Entry 6VSJ (electron microscopy, 3.94 A resolution); this record covers chains B and C of the 6 polymer chains in the assembly.

== Chain B (and C) ==
Name: Spike glycoprotein
Source organism: Murine coronavirus (strain A59)
Notes: chain C of this document is another copy of the same molecule, construct and numbering; everything in this record applies to it too
UniProt: P11224 (SPIKE_CVMA5); residues 15-1228 here = UniProt positions 15-1228
Sequence (1275 residues; each row starts with the number of its first residue; numbers below 1 keep their minus sign (Met-6 is residue -6)):
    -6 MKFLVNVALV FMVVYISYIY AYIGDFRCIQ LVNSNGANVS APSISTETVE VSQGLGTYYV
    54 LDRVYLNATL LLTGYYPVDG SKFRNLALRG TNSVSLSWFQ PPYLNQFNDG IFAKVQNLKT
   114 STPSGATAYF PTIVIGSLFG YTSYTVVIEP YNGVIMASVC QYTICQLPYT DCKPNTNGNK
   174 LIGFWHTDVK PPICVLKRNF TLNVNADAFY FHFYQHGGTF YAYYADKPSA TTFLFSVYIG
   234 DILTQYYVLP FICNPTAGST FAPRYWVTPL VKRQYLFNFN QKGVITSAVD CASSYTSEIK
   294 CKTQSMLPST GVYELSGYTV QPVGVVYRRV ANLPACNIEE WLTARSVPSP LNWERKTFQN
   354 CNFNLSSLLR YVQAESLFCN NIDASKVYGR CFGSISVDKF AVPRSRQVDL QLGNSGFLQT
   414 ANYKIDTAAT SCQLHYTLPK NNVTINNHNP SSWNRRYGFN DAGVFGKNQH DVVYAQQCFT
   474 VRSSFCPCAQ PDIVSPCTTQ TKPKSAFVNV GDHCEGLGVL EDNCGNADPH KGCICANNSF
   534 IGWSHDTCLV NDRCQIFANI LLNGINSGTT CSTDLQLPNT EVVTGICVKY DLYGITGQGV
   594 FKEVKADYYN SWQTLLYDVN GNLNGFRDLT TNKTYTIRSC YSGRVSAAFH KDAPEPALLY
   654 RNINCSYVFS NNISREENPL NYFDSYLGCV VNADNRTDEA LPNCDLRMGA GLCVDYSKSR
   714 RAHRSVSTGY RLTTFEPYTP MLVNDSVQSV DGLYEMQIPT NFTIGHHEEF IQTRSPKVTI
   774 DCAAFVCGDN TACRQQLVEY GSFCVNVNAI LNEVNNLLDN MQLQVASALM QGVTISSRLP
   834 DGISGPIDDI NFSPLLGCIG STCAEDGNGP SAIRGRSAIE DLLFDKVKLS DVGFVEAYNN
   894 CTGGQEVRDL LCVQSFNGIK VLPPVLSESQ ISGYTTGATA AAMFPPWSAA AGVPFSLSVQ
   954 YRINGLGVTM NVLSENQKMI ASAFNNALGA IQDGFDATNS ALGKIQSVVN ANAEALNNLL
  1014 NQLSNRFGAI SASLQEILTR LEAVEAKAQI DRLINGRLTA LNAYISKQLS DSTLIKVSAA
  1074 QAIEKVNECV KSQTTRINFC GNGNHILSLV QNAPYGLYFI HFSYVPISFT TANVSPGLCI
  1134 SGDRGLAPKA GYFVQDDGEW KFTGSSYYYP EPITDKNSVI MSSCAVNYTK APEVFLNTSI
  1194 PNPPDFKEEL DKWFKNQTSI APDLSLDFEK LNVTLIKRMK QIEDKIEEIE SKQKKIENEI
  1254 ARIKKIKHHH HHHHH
Disordered / not traced: -6 to 14, 483-493, 832-853, 1170-1268
Disulfide bonds: Cys21-Cys158, Cys153-Cys187, Cys165-Cys246, Cys284-Cys294, Cys329-Cys354, Cys372-Cys425, Cys384-Cys564, Cys471-Cys507, Cys541-Cys547, Cys580-Cys633, Cys658-Cys682, Cys697-Cys706, Cys775-Cys797, Cys780-Cys786, Cys894-Cys905, Cys1082-Cys1093
Covalent attachments: N-acetylglucosamine (NAG) linked to Asn192, Asn435
Construct notes: initiating methionine (-6); expression tag (-5 to 14, 1229-1268); conflict Phe478 (Tyr in P11224)
Small-molecule neighbours: N-acetylglucosamine (NAG; 2-acetamido-2-deoxy-beta-D-glucopyranose): Asn357, Ser359, Ser360, Arg363, Thr566
UniProt features mapped onto this chain:
  - region: Ser870 to Tyr891 (Fusion peptide 1), Glu889 to Phe909 (Fusion peptide 2)
  - site (Cleavage): Arg717, Ser718, Arg869, Ser870
  - glycosylation (N-linked (GlcNAc...) asparagine): Asn31, Asn60, Asn192, Asn357, Asn435, Asn530, Asn625, Asn657, Asn665, Asn688, Asn737, Asn754, Asn893, Asn1180, Asn1190, Asn1209, Asn1225
  - natural variant: Arg82 (R82T: In strain: Isolate C12 mutant), Asn98 (N98S: In strain: Isolate C12 mutant), Gln159 (Q159L: In strain: Isolate C12 mutant), His716 (H716D: In strain: Isolate C12 mutant)
  - mutagenesis: Ser33 (S33G: Complete loss of infectivity on murine cells; S33R: No effect for infectivity on murine cells), Thr62 (T62A/S: No effect for infectivity on murine cells), Leu65 (L65A/H: No effect for infectivity on murine cells), Leu79 to Arg82 (No effect for infectivity on murine cells; Complete loss of infectivity on murine cells), Tyr162 (Y162A/H/Q: Complete loss of infectivity on murine cells; Y162F: No effect for infectivity on murine cells), Lys183 (K183G: Complete loss of infectivity on murine cells; K183R: No effect for infectivity on murine cells)

== Chain B / chain C interface ==
Contacting residue pairs - 158 pairs, chain B then chain C:
  Leu54(B) - Trp605(C)  hydrophobic
  Asp55(B) - Ser560(C)  hydrogen bond
  Asp55(B) - Trp605(C)
  Asp55(B) - Gln606(C)
  Asp55(B) - Thr607(C)
  Arg56(B) - Gln606(C)
  Arg56(B) - Leu608(C)
  Arg56(B) - Tyr610(C)
  Val57(B) - Gln606(C)
  Val57(B) - Leu608(C)  hydrogen bond (backbone-backbone)
  Val57(B) - Leu609(C)
  Val57(B) - Tyr610(C)  hydrogen bond (backbone-backbone)
  Tyr58(B) - Tyr610(C)
  Tyr58(B) - Asp611(C)
  Leu59(B) - Leu609(C)  hydrophobic
  Leu63(B) - Val612(C)  hydrophobic
  Leu131(B) - Trp446(C)  hydrophobic
  Leu131(B) - Arg449(C)
  Leu131(B) - Ser476(C)
  Thr135(B) - Ser444(C)  hydrogen bond (side chain-backbone)
  Thr135(B) - Ser445(C)  hydrogen bond (side chain-backbone)
  Thr135(B) - Arg448(C)  hydrogen bond (backbone-side chain)
  Gly210(B) - Val503(C)
  Gly210(B) - Gly504(C)
  Gly210(B) - Asp505(C)
  Gly211(B) - Asp505(C)
  Thr225(B) - Asn603(C)
  Tyr231(B) - Trp346(C)
  Tyr231(B) - Arg348(C)
  Tyr231(B) - Gly504(C)
  Gly233(B) - Asp505(C)
  Gly233(B) - His506(C)  hydrogen bond (backbone-backbone)
  Asp234(B) - Ser445(C)
  Asp234(B) - Glu508(C)
  Ile235(B) - Asp505(C)
  Lys275(B) - Asp600(C)  salt bridge
  Lys275(B) - Tyr601(C)
  Leu362(B) - Arg399(C)  hydrogen bond (backbone-side chain)
  Arg363(B) - Gln469(C)
  Gln366(B) - Arg397(C)  hydrogen bond
  Ala367(B) - Val401(C)  hydrophobic
  Glu368(B) - Val401(C)
  Ser369(B) - Val401(C)
  Asp376(B) - Gly406(C)
  Ala377(B) - Gly406(C)
  Ala377(B) - Asn407(C)
  Ala377(B) - Ser408(C)
  Tyr381(B) - Gly409(C)
  Leu405(B) - Val1037(C)  hydrophobic
  Gly406(B) - Glu1035(C)
  Thr420(B) - Ala1036(C)
  Thr420(B) - Val1037(C)
  Arg546(B) - Arg397(C)
  Thr772(B) - Glu307(C)  hydrogen bond
  Asp774(B) - Leu308(C)
  Asp774(B) - Ser309(C)
  Asp782(B) - Thr312(C)
  Glu792(B) - Asn1018(C)  hydrogen bond (backbone-side chain)
  Glu792(B) - Arg1019(C)  salt bridge
  Tyr793(B) - Asn1018(C)
  Tyr793(B) - Phe1020(C)  hydrophobic
  Gly794(B) - Asn1018(C)
  Ser795(B) - Gln1015(C)  hydrogen bond
  Ser795(B) - Asn1018(C)  hydrogen bond
  Phe796(B) - Gln1015(C)
  Phe796(B) - Phe1020(C)  hydrophobic
  Val798(B) - Asn1011(C)
  Glu806(B) - Lys1060(C)  salt bridge
  Asp812(B) - Arg700(C)  salt bridge
  Leu816(B) - Pro730(C)  hydrophobic
  Met823(B) - Pro730(C)  hydrophobic
  Met823(B) - Tyr731(C)  hydrogen bond (side chain-backbone)
  Gly825(B) - Pro733(C)
  Val826(B) - Pro733(C)  hydrophobic
  Val826(B) - Leu735(C)  hydrophobic
  Val826(B) - Met749(C)  hydrophobic
  Thr827(B) - Leu735(C)
  Ile828(B) - Pro733(C)  hydrophobic
  Ile828(B) - Met734(C)
  Ile828(B) - Leu735(C)
  Ser829(B) - Leu735(C)
  Ser829(B) - Val736(C)
  Ser829(B) - Asp738(C)
  Ser830(B) - Met734(C)
  Ser830(B) - Leu735(C)
  Arg831(B) - Val736(C)
  Arg831(B) - Asn737(C)
  Arg831(B) - Asp738(C)
  Asp859(B) - Ser739(C)
  Val885(B) - Tyr679(C)
  Val888(B) - Asn655(C)
  Val888(B) - Tyr679(C)
  Tyr891(B) - Asn655(C)
  Asn892(B) - Asn655(C)
  Thr895(B) - Tyr634(C)
  Thr895(B) - Tyr660(C)
  Gly897(B) - Arg631(C)  hydrogen bond (backbone-side chain)
  Val900(B) - Arg631(C)
  Phe909(B) - Ser632(C)
  Phe909(B) - Tyr634(C)  hydrophobic
  Pro917(B) - Gly702(C)
  Pro917(B) - Ala703(C)
  Val918(B) - Arg700(C)
  Val918(B) - Gly702(C)
  Val918(B) - Ala703(C)
  Val918(B) - Gly704(C)  hydrogen bond (backbone-backbone)
  Leu919(B) - Phe728(C)  hydrophobic
  Ser920(B) - Ala703(C)
  Ser920(B) - Gly704(C)
  Gln923(B) - Gly704(C)
  Gln923(B) - Phe728(C)  hydrogen bond (side chain-backbone)
  Tyr927(B) - Glu729(C)
  Tyr927(B) - Pro730(C)
  Tyr927(B) - Tyr731(C)  hydrogen bond (side chain-backbone)
  Phe937(B) - Asp738(C)
  Phe937(B) - Ser739(C)
  Pro939(B) - Asp744(C)
  Pro939(B) - Gly745(C)
  Pro939(B) - Tyr747(C)
  Trp940(B) - Leu735(C)
  Trp940(B) - Tyr747(C)  hydrophobic
  Trp940(B) - Met749(C)  hydrophobic
  Gly945(B) - Phe1146(C)
  Pro947(B) - Pro1129(C)  hydrophobic
  Leu950(B) - Ala1143(C)  hydrophobic
  Leu950(B) - Gly1144(C)
  Tyr954(B) - Gly1144(C)
  Asn1014(B) - Asn613(C)
  Ser1017(B) - Asn613(C)  hydrogen bond (side chain-backbone)
  Ile1023(B) - Asn374(C)
  Gln1028(B) - Thr589(C)
  Glu1029(B) - Arg383(C)  salt bridge
  Glu1029(B) - Asn559(C)
  Thr1032(B) - Lys379(C)
  Thr1032(B) - Arg383(C)
  Arg1033(B) - Asn374(C)  hydrogen bond (side chain-backbone)
  Arg1033(B) - Ile375(C)
  Arg1033(B) - Asp376(C)
  Arg1033(B) - Lys379(C)
  Arg1033(B) - Arg383(C)
  Arg1033(B) - Thr423(C)
  Arg1033(B) - Ile558(C)
  Leu1034(B) - Asn374(C)
  Leu1034(B) - Asp376(C)
  Glu1035(B) - Asp376(C)  hydrogen bond (backbone-side chain)
  Asp1044(B) - Phe1020(C)
  Leu1062(B) - Ser1063(C)
  Thr1066(B) - Ser1063(C)
  Thr1066(B) - Thr1066(C)
  Thr1066(B) - Leu1067(C)
  Lys1069(B) - Leu1067(C)
  Val1070(B) - Val1070(C)  hydrophobic
  Glu1077(B) - Arg1089(C)  salt bridge
  Glu1077(B) - Phe1092(C)
  Asn1080(B) - Asn1091(C)  hydrogen bond
  Ser1085(B) - Ile1090(C)
  Thr1088(B) - Thr1088(C)
  Arg1089(B) - Arg1089(C)
Interface residues without a listed pair, chain B (117 interface residues in all): Asp18, Ala61, Thr62, Gln99, Ser130, Ser136, Phe226, Ser359, Leu370, Ser378, Leu568, Val791, Asn799, Asn801, Ile803, Leu810, Gln824, Ser854, Gln898, Lys913, Leu915, Pro916, Pro938, Asn1055, Ser1059, Lys1084
Interface residues without a listed pair, chain C (120 interface residues in all): Gln267, Lys295, Ser378, Ser398, Phe410, Arg475, Phe500, Gln591, Tyr602, Gly636, Arg654, Ile656, Thr732, Val740, Glu748, Glu1038, Lys1040, Arg1045, Gly1049, Thr1052, Ala1053, Ala1056, Ser1059, Asp1064, Asn1095, Gly1096

== Overview ==
117 residues of chain B face 120 of chain C across their interface, with 22 hydrogen bonds and 6 salt bridges.
Polar pairs include Lys275(B)-Asp600(C), Glu792(B)-Arg1019(C) and Glu806(B)-Lys1060(C). Ligands of chain B:
N-acetylglucosamine. Covalently linked N-acetylglucosamine: at Asn192(B) and Asn435(B).
Both chains are Spike glycoprotein (Murine coronavirus (strain A59)). Entry 6VSJ (Cryo-electron microscopy
structure of mouse coronavirus spike protein complexed with its murine receptor) was determined by electron
microscopy.
